PDB entry 1X7J | X-ray diffraction, 2.30 A resolution | chains A and C of the 4 polymer chains in the assembly

[Chain A]
Molecule: Estrogen receptor beta
From: Homo sapiens
Reference sequence: Q92731 (ESR2_HUMAN); numbering as in UniProt (aligned over 261-500)
Chain sequence (240 residues; numbered 261 to 500; the number before each row is that of its first residue):
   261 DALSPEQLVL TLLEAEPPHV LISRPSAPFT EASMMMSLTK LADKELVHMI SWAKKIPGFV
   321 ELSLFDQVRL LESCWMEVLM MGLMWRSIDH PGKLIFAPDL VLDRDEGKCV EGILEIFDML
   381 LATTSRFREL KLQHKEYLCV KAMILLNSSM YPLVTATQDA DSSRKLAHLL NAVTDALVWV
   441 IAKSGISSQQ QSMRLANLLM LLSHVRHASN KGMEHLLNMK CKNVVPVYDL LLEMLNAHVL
Disordered / not traced: 261-262, 411-420, 498-500
Ligand contacts: genistein (GEN): Met295, Leu298, Thr299, Leu301, Ala302, Glu305, Met336, Leu339, Met340, Leu343, Arg346, Phe356, Ile373, Ile376, Gly472, His475, Leu476, Met479

[Chain C]
Molecule: Steroid receptor coactivator-1
Chain sequence (13 residues; numbered 601 to 613; the number before each row is that of its first residue):
   601 SGSHKLVQLL TTT
Disordered / not traced: 601-603

[Chain A / chain C interface]
Contacting residue pairs - 17 pairs, chain A then chain C:
  Ile310(A) with Leu606(C), hydrophobic; Leu609(C), hydrophobic; Leu610(C), hydrophobic
  Lys314(A) with Leu609(C), hydrogen bond (side chain-backbone); Leu610(C); Thr612(C), hydrogen bond (side chain-backbone)
  Gln327(A) with Leu610(C)
  Val328(A) with Leu606(C), hydrophobic; Val607(C), hydrophobic; Leu610(C), hydrophobic
  Leu331(A) with Leu610(C), hydrophobic
  Glu332(A) with Leu606(C)
  Asp489(A) with Lys605(C)
  Leu490(A) with Leu609(C), hydrophobic
  Glu493(A) with His604(C), hydrogen bond (side chain-backbone); Lys605(C), hydrogen bond (side chain-backbone); Leu606(C), hydrogen bond (side chain-backbone)
Also at the interface, not in a pair above, chain A (13 interface residues in all): Val307, Phe319, Leu324, Met494
Also at the interface, not in a pair above, chain C (9 interface residues in all): Thr611, Thr613

[Overview]
The interface between chain A and chain C involves 13 residues on one side and 9 on the other, with 5 hydrogen
bonds. Polar pairs include Lys314(A)-Leu609(C), Lys314(A)-Thr612(C) and Glu493(A)-His604(C). Bound to chain A:
genistein.
Chain A is Estrogen receptor beta (Homo sapiens) and chain C is Steroid receptor coactivator-1; the structure,
Crystal structure of estrogen receptor beta complexed with genistein, was determined by X-ray diffraction
together with 1X7R from the same study.
